5TLU - chains A and C of the 4 polymer chains in the assembly; structure by X-ray diffraction, 2.22 A resolution.

# Chain A
Name: Estrogen receptor
Organism: Homo sapiens
Notes: fragment: ligand-binding domain
Reference sequence: P03372 (ESR1_HUMAN), isoform P03372-3; residues 298-554 here correspond to UniProt positions 125-381 (UniProt number = residue number - 173)
Amino-acid sequence (257 residues; numbered 298 to 554; the number before each row is that of its first residue):
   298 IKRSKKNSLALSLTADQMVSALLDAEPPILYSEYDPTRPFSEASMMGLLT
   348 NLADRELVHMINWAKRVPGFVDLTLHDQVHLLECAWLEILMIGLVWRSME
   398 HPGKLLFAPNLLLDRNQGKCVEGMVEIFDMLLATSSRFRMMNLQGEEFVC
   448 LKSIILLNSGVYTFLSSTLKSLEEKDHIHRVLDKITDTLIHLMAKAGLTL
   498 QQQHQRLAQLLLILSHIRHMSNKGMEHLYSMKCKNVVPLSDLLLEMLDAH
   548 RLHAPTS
Disordered / not traced: 298-304, 332-335, 461-471, 549-554
Differences from the reference sequence: engineered mutation Ser-537 (Tyr364 in P03372)
Small-molecule neighbours: 7EE ((14beta,17alpha)-21-(4-aminophenyl)-19-norpregna-1(10),2,4-trien-20-yne-3,17-diol): Met-343, Leu-346, Leu-349, Ala-350, Glu-353, Leu-384, Leu-387, Met-388, Leu-391, Arg-394, Phe-404, Met-421, Leu-428, Gly-521, His-524, Leu-525

# Chain C
Name: Nuclear receptor coactivator 2
Notes: fragment: Nuclear receptor-interacting peptide
Amino-acid sequence (13 residues; each row starts with the number of its first residue):
   686 KHKILHRLLQDSS
Disordered / not traced: 686, 697-698

# How chain A and chain C interact
Pairs across the interface (22; chain A residue first):
  Ile-358(A) with Leu-690(C), hydrophobic; Leu-693(C), hydrophobic; Leu-694(C), hydrophobic
  Lys-362(A) with Leu-693(C), hydrogen bond (side chain-backbone); Leu-694(C); Asp-696(C), hydrogen bond (side chain-backbone)
  Leu-372(A) with Leu-694(C), hydrophobic
  Gln-375(A) with Leu-694(C)
  Val-376(A) with Lys-688(C); Leu-690(C), hydrophobic; His-691(C); Leu-694(C), hydrophobic
  Leu-379(A) with Leu-694(C), hydrophobic
  Glu-380(A) with Lys-688(C), salt bridge; Leu-690(C)
  Asp-538(A) with Ile-689(C)
  Leu-539(A) with Ile-689(C); Leu-693(C), hydrophobic
  Glu-542(A) with His-687(C); Lys-688(C); Ile-689(C), hydrogen bond (side chain-backbone)
  Met-543(A) with Leu-690(C), hydrophobic
Other interface residues (no listed pair), chain A (13 interface residues in all): Asn-359, Phe-367
Other interface residues (no listed pair), chain C (9 interface residues in all): Gln-695

# In short
The interface between chain A and chain C involves 13 residues on one side and 9 on the other; the contacts
include 3 hydrogen bonds and 1 salt bridge. Polar pairs include Glu-380(A)/Lys-688(C), Lys-362(A)/Leu-693(C)
and Lys-362(A)/Asp-696(C). Chain A binds compound 7EE.
Here chain A is Estrogen receptor (Homo sapiens) and chain C is Nuclear receptor coactivator 2. Entry 5TLU
(Crystal Structure of the ER-alpha Ligand-binding Domain (Y537S) in Complex with the PEG-linked Dimeric
Estrogen, EE2-(eg)6-EE2-amine) was determined by X-ray diffraction (same publication as 5KR9, 5KRA, 5KRC,
5KRF, 5KRH, 5KRI and 43 further entries).
